Entry 4ZK7 (X-ray diffraction, 3.40 A resolution); this record covers chains C and N of the 24 polymer chains in the assembly.

# Chain C
Name: Chorismate mutase
From: Thermus thermophilus (strain HB8 / ATCC 27634 / DSM 579)
Notes: fragment: Chorismate mutase
UniProt: Q5SJY4 (Q5SJY4_THET8); residue numbers follow UniProt; this construct covers 1-122
Sequence (130 residues; each row starts with the number of its first residue):
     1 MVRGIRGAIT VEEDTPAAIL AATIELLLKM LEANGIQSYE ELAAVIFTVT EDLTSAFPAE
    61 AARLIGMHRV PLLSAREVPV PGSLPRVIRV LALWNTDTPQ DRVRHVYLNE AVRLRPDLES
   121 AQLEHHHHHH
Unresolved in the structure: 118-130
Construct notes: engineered mutation Ala17 (Glu in Q5SJY4), Leu20 (His in Q5SJY4), Ala21 (Gln in Q5SJY4), Ile24 (Arg in Q5SJY4), Leu64 (Gln in Q5SJY4), Asn109 (Arg in Q5SJY4); expression tag (123-130)

# Chain N
Name: Divalent-cation tolerance protein CutA
From: Thermus thermophilus (strain HB8 / ATCC 27634 / DSM 579)
Notes: fragment: Divalent cation tolerance protein
UniProt: Q7SIA8 (CUTA_THET8); residue numbers follow UniProt; this construct covers 1-103
Sequence (111 residues; each row starts with the number of its first residue):
     1 MEEVVLITVP SALVAVKIAH ALVEERLAAC VNIVPGLTSI YREEGSVVSD HELLLLVKTT
    61 TDAFPKLKER VKELHPYEVP EIVALPIAEG NREYLDWLRE NTGLEHHHHH H
Unresolved in the structure: 104-111
Construct notes: engineered mutation Ala12 (Glu in Q7SIA8), Leu13 (Glu in Q7SIA8), Val16 (Arg in Q7SIA8), Lys17 (Thr in Q7SIA8), His20 (Lys in Q7SIA8), Glu43 (Trp in Q7SIA8), Glu44 (Gln in Q7SIA8), Ser46 (Glu in Q7SIA8), Ser49 (Glu in Q7SIA8), His51 (Gln in Q7SIA8), Asp62 (His in Q7SIA8), Glu73 (Ala in Q7SIA8), Glu78 (Thr in Q7SIA8); expression tag (104-111)
What the authors report for this chain:
  - mutagenesis - W43E/Q44E/H62D/A73E/T78E: increased expression

# Chain C / chain N interface
Pairs across the interface (13):
  Pro16(C) with Ala12(N), hydrophobic
  Ala17(C) with Ala12(N); Val16(N)
  Leu20(C) with Ala12(N); Leu13(N), hydrophobic; Val16(N), hydrophobic
  Ala21(C) with Val16(N)
  Ile24(C) with Val16(N), hydrophobic; His20(N)
  Leu28(C) with His20(N)
  Glu60(C) with Leu13(N)
  Leu64(C) with Leu13(N); Lys17(N)
Interface residues without a listed pair, chain N (7 interface residues in all): Glu24, Ile33

# Overview
Chain C and chain N form an interface of 8 and 7 residues respectively. The paper reports that
W43E/Q44E/H62D/A73E/T78E of chain N increase expression.
Chain C is Chorismate mutase and chain N is Divalent-cation tolerance protein CutA, both from Thermus
thermophilus (strain HB8 / ATCC 27634 / DSM 579); the structure, Crystal structure of rescued two-component
self-assembling tetrahedral cage T33-31, was determined by X-ray diffraction.
